Entry 1T49 (X-ray diffraction, 1.90 A resolution); this record covers chain A.

== Chain A ==
Protein: Protein-tyrosine phosphatase, non-receptor type 1
Source organism: Homo sapiens
Notes: EC 3.1.3.48
UniProtKB: P18031 (PTN1_HUMAN); numbering as in UniProt (aligned over 1-298)
Amino-acid sequence (298 residues; numbered 1 to 298; the number before each row is that of its first residue):
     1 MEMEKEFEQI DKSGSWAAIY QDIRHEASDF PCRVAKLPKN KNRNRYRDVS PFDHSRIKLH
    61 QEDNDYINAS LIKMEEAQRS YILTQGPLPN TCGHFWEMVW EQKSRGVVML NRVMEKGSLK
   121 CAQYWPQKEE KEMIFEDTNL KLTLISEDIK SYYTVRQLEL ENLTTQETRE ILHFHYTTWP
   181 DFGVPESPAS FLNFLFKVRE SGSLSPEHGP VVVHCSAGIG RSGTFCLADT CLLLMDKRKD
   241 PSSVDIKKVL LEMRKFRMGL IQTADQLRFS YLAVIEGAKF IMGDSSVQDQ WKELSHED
Unresolved in the structure: 283-298
Ligand contacts: 892 (3-(3,5-dibromo-4-hydroxy-benzoyl)-2-ethyl-benzofuran-6-sulfonic acid (4-sulfamoyl-phenyl)-amide): S187, P188, A189, L192, N193, F196, K197, E200, E276, G277, K279, F280, I281, M282
UniProt features mapped onto this chain:
  - active site: C215 (Phosphocysteine intermediate)
  - binding site (substrate): D181, C215 to R221, Q262
  - modified residue: M1 (N-acetylmethionine), Y20 (Phosphotyrosine), S50 (Phosphoserine), Y66 (Phosphotyrosine), C215 (Cysteine persulfide), S242 (Phosphoserine), S243 (Phosphoserine)
  - cross-link: C215 to S216 (N,N-(cysteine-1,S-diyl)serine (Cys-Ser))
  - mutagenesis: S50 (S50A/D: No phosphorylation), D181 (D181A: Substrate-trapping mutant), C215 (C215S: Catalytically inactive mutant; abolishes sulfhydration)

== Summary ==
Chain A binds compound 892. UniProt lists active-site residue C215, 9 substrate-binding residues and 3
mutagenesis sites.
Chain A is Protein-tyrosine phosphatase, non-receptor type 1 (Homo sapiens); the structure, Allosteric
Inhibition of Protein Tyrosine Phosphatase 1B, was determined by X-ray diffraction together with 1T48 and 1T4J
from the same study.
